Entry 6XWT (X-ray diffraction, 3.47 A resolution); this record covers chains C and D of the 6 polymer chains in the assembly.

[Chain C]
Name: Histone H3-like centromeric protein cid
Source organism: Drosophila melanogaster
UniProtKB: Q9V6Q2 (CID_DROME); residues -99 to 125 here correspond to UniProt positions 1-225 (UniProt number = residue number + 100)
Amino-acid sequence (225 residues; each row starts with the number of its first residue; numbers below 1 keep their minus sign (Met-99 is residue -99)):
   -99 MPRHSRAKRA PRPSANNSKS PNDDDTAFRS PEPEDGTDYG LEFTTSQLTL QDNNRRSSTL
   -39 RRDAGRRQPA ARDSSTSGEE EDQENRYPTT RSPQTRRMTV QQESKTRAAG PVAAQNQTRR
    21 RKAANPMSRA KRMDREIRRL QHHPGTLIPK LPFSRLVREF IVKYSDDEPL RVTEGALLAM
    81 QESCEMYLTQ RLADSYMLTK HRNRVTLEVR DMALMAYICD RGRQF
Unresolved in the structure: -99 to 46, 121-125
UniProt features mapped onto this chain:
  - modified residue: Ser-26 (Phosphoserine), Ser-25 (Phosphoserine), Thr-24 (Phosphothreonine), Ser-23 (Phosphoserine)
From the paper describing this entry:
  - specificity-determining residues: Ser54, Met86, Gln90 (by similarity / conservation)
  - mutagenesis - M86A, Q90G: unchanged binding to Chromosome alignment defect 1
  - mutagenesis - S54Q, M86A, Q90G: unchanged binding to His-CAL11-160
  - mutagenesis - S54Q/M86A/Q90G: decreased binding to His-CAL11-160

[Chain D]
Name: Histone H4
Source organism: Drosophila melanogaster
UniProtKB: A0A0B4KFZ9 (A0A0B4KFZ9_DROME); residue numbers follow UniProt; this construct covers 1-103
Amino-acid sequence (103 residues; row label = number of the first residue in the row):
     1 MTGRGKGGKG LGKGGAKRHR KVLRDNIQGI TKPAIRRLAR RGGVKRISGL IYEETRGVLK
    61 VFLENVIRDA VTYTEHAKRK TVTAMDVVYA LKRQGRTLYG FGG
Unresolved in the structure: 1-28, 100-103

[Interface between chain C and chain D]
Pairs across the interface - 80 pairs, chain C then chain D:
  Leu47(C) with Arg41(D)
  Ile48(C) with Ala34(D), hydrophobic
  Pro49(C) with Thr31(D)
  Pro52(C) with Gly29(D)
  Arg55(C) with Gly29(D)
  Leu56(C) with Leu63(D), hydrophobic
  Val57(C) with Ile67(D), hydrophobic
  Phe60(C) with Lys60(D); Glu64(D); Ile67(D), hydrophobic
  Ile61(C) with Ile67(D), hydrophobic; Val71(D), hydrophobic; Val82(D), hydrophobic
  Lys63(C) with Glu64(D), salt bridge
  Tyr64(C) with Glu64(D), hydrogen bond; Arg68(D); Val71(D)
  Ser65(C) with Val71(D); Glu75(D)
  Asp66(C) with Glu75(D)
  Leu70(C) with Val71(D), hydrophobic; Thr74(D); Glu75(D); Arg79(D); Lys80(D)
  Arg71(C) with Lys80(D), hydrogen bond (backbone-backbone); Thr81(D)
  Val72(C) with Thr81(D); Val82(D)
  Thr73(C) with Thr81(D); Val82(D), hydrogen bond (backbone-backbone); Thr83(D)
  Gly75(C) with Ala84(D)
  Ala76(C) with Val82(D); Thr83(D); Ala84(D); Val87(D)
  Ala79(C) with Val87(D), hydrophobic
  Met80(C) with Ile67(D), hydrophobic; Val82(D), hydrophobic; Val87(D), hydrophobic
  Ser83(C) with Phe62(D); Leu91(D)
  Cys84(C) with Leu59(D), hydrophobic; Phe62(D), hydrophobic; Leu63(D), hydrophobic
  Glu85(C) with Leu38(D)
  Tyr87(C) with Phe62(D), hydrophobic
  Leu88(C) with Ile30(D), hydrophobic; Leu38(D), hydrophobic; Val58(D), hydrophobic; Leu59(D), hydrophobic
  Thr89(C) with Leu38(D); Arg41(D); Gly42(D)
  Gln90(C) with Thr97(D), hydrogen bond (side chain-backbone); Leu98(D), hydrogen bond (side chain-backbone)
  Arg91(C) with Val58(D)
  Leu92(C) with Ala39(D); Val44(D); Thr55(D)
  Ala93(C) with Gly42(D)
  Asp94(C) with Tyr99(D)
  Tyr96(C) with Gly43(D); Val44(D), hydrophobic; Lys45(D)
  Val105(C) with Arg46(D)
  Thr106(C) with Arg46(D)
  Leu107(C) with Arg46(D), hydrogen bond (backbone-backbone); Ile47(D); Ser48(D), hydrogen bond (backbone-backbone); Ile51(D)
  Glu108(C) with Ser48(D); Ile51(D)
  Val109(C) with Leu50(D), hydrophobic; Ile51(D)
  Met112(C) with Ile51(D), hydrophobic; Glu54(D); Thr55(D)
  Cys119(C) with Tyr99(D), hydrogen bond (side chain-backbone)
Also at the interface, not in a pair above, chain C (44 interface residues in all): Phe53, Glu59, Glu68, Pro69
Also at the interface, not in a pair above, chain D (42 interface residues in all): Ile35, Arg37

[Overview]
Chain C and chain D form an interface of 44 and 42 residues respectively, with 8 hydrogen bonds and 1 salt
bridge. Polar pairs include Lys63(C)-Glu64(D), Tyr64(C)-Glu64(D) and Gln90(C)-Thr97(D). From the paper:
S54Q/M86A/Q90G of chain C reduce binding to His-CAL11-160; specificity determinants Ser54(C), Met86(C) and
Gln90(C); 4 substitutions were tested in all.
Here chain C is Histone H3-like centromeric protein cid and chain D is Histone H4, both from Drosophila
melanogaster. Entry 6XWT (drosophila melanogaster CENP-A/H4 bound to N-terminal CAL1 fragment) was determined
by X-ray diffraction, deposited together with 6XWS, 6XWU and 6XWV.
